PDB entry 5R0O | X-ray diffraction, 1.86 A resolution | chains A and B

# Chain A
Name: Pre-mRNA-splicing factor 8
Organism: Saccharomyces cerevisiae (strain ATCC 204508 / S288c)
Notes: fragment: yPrp8 RNaseH
UniProt: P33334 (PRP8_YEAST); residues 1836-2090 here = UniProt positions 1836-2090
Chain sequence (258 residues; each row starts with the number of its first residue):
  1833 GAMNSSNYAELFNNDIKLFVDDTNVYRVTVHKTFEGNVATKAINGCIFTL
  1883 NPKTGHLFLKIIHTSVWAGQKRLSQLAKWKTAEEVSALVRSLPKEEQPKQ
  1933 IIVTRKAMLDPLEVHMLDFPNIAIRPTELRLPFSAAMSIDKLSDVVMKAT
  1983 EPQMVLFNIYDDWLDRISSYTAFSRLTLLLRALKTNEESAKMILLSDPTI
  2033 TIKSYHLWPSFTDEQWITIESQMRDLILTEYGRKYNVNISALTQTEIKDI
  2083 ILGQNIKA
Disordered / not traced: 2070-2090
Sequence notes: expression tag (1833-1835)
UniProt features mapped onto this chain:
  - mutagenesis: Asp1853 (D1853A: Alters protein folding. Severely impaired growth. Strongly reduced growth at 35 degrees Celsius; when associated with A-1854; D1853N: Reduced growth at 30 degrees Celsius ...), Asp1854 (D1854A: Reduced growth at 30 degrees Celsius. Strongly reduced growth at 16 degrees Celsius. Strongly reduced growth at 35 degrees Celsius; when associated with A-1853 ...), Thr1855 (T1855A: Reduced growth at 30 degrees Celsius. Strongly reduced growth at 16 degrees Celsius), Thr1936 (T1936A: Reduced growth at 30 degrees Celsius. Strongly reduced growth at 16 degrees Celsius), Arg1937 (R1937K: Severely impaired growth. Reduced growth at 30 degrees Celsius. Strongly reduced growth at 16 degrees Celsius)

# Chain B
Name: A1 cistron-splicing factor AAR2
Organism: Saccharomyces cerevisiae (strain ATCC 204508 / S288c)
Notes: fragment: GAMA - Aar2(1-152) - SSSSS - Aar2(171-317); engineered mutation(s): L153_D170delinsSSSSS
UniProt: P32357 (AAR2_YEAST); aligned to UniProt positions 1-317 over residues 1-317
Chain sequence (308 residues; each row starts with the number of its first residue; note: 13 numbers in that range are skipped by the numbering (no residue carries them; nothing is unmodelled there); numbers below 1 keep their minus sign (Gly-3 is residue -3)):
    -3 GAMAMNTVPFTSAPIEVTIGIDQYSFNVKENQPFHGIKDIPIGHVHVIHF
    47 QHADNSSMRYGYWFDCRMGNFYIQYDPKDGLYKMMEERDGAKFENIVHNF
    97 KERQMMVSYPKIDEDDTWYNLTEFVQMDKIRKIVRKDENQFSYVDSSMTT
   147 VQENEL
   166 SSSSSDPAHSLNYTVINFKSREAIRPGHEMEDFLDKSYYLNTVMLQGIFK
   216 NSSNYFGELQFAFLNAMFFGNYGSSLQWHAMIELICSSATVPKHMLDKLD
   266 EILYYQIKTLPEQYSDILLNERVWNICLYSSFQKNSLHNTEKIMENKYPE
   316 LL
Disordered / not traced: -3 to 0, 166-169
Sequence notes: expression tag (-3 to 0); conflict Ser166 (Leu153 in P32357), Ser167 (Lys154 in P32357), Ser170 (Leu157 in P32357)
UniProt features mapped onto this chain:
  - region: Leu261 to Ile282 (Leucine-zipper)
  - modified residue: Ser253 (Phosphoserine), Thr274 (Phosphothreonine)

# Chain A / chain B interface
Contacting residue pairs - 15 pairs, chain A then chain B:
  Gln1907(A) - Met195(B)
  Gln1907(A) - Leu199(B)
  Leu1908(A) - Met195(B)  hydrophobic
  Trp1911(A) - Glu194(B)
  Trp1911(A) - Met195(B)  hydrophobic
  Trp1911(A) - Phe198(B)  hydrophobic
  Asp1942(A) - Lys184(B)  salt bridge
  Glu1945(A) - Lys184(B)  salt bridge
  Val1946(A) - Glu194(B)
  Val1946(A) - Phe198(B)  hydrophobic
  His1947(A) - Glu194(B)
  Leu1949(A) - Lys184(B)
  Leu1949(A) - Ser185(B)
  Leu1949(A) - Arg186(B)
  Asp1950(A) - Arg186(B)  salt bridge
Other interface residues (no listed pair), chain B (8 interface residues in all): Ile189

# Summary
9 residues of chain A face 8 of chain B across their interface; the contacts include 3 salt bridges. Polar
contacts include Asp1942(A)-Lys184(B), Glu1945(A)-Lys184(B) and Asp1950(A)-Arg186(B). Curated annotation
(UniProt) lists 5 mutagenesis sites on chain A.
Chain A is Pre-mRNA-splicing factor 8 and chain B is A1 cistron-splicing factor AAR2, both from Saccharomyces
cerevisiae (strain ATCC 204508 / S288c); the structure, PanDDA analysis group deposition -- Auto-refined data
of Aar2/RNaseH for ground state model 02, DMSO-free, was determined by X-ray diffraction together with 5QY1,
5QY2, 5QY3, 5QY4, 5QY5, 5QY6 and 128 further entries from the same study.
